Entry 6Z1P (electron microscopy, 3.70 A resolution); this record covers chains Ab and Ac of the 99 polymer chains in the assembly.

# Chain Ab
Molecule: LSU rRNA_2
From: Tetrahymena thermophila (strain SB210)
Sequence (2314 nucleotides; row label = number of the first residue in the row; note: 6 numbers in that range are skipped by the numbering (no residue carries them; nothing is unmodelled there); a row labelled like 1317A-1317G holds insertion residues (1317A, then the next letters in order)):
   279 UAGUAAAUUU CAAUAAGUUU UUGAAAUUGA AAAAUAGAGA UCUACCUCUA AAACUUGUAA
   339 AGUUUAAAUU CAAUAGAAAA CAGUACCGCG AGGGAAAGGU GAAAAGAUUU UAUAAUAUCU
   399 UAAAAGAACC UGAAAUUUAG UGCUAAAUAC AGUUAAAGCU UUAUUGUUUU AACGUACCUU
   459 UUGCAUAAUG GGCUAGCGAG UUUAUAUAAU UAGCGAGUAA UUUAAAUUUU AUAAAAUUAC
   519 GAAUCGAUAG AAUAAAUAGU UAAUUAUAUA AGACCCGAAG CUAAGUGAUC UAAUUAUGAU
   579 UAGAUUAAGG GUAUUUAUAC CUGAGGAUCG AACUCUUAAA UGUUGCAAAA UUUUGGGAUA
   639 AAUUGUAAUU AGGGGUGAAA GGCUUAUCAA ACUUAGUUAU AGCUGGUUUU CCACGAAACC
   699 UAUUUAAGUA GGGUGUUAUU UUUUAUAAUA AUUAGGUUUA AAUAACUAUA UCUAUAAUUA
   759 AUUUGUUAAU UAUAAAAUUA GUAUAUAAUA AUUAGUUAUU AUUAGAUAAU AACCAGACUA
   819 UUAGCGCUAA GGUUUAUAGU CAAGAGAGAA ACAGCUCAGA UUAAACAAUA AGGUCUUUAA
   879 AAAUAAAUAA UUAUGGAGAU UAUUUUUGUU AAUACUAAUA AGAUGUAGGC UUGGAAGCAG
   939 CCAUCAUUUU AAAAAAGCGU AAAAGCUUAA UAUUAGAUAA AUUAAUGUUA AAAAUUAAUU
   999 GAUACUUAAA UAAUCAUAGA UGAAGAGAGA AUAAUUUUUA UUUACCGAAU UGAUAAAUCG
  1059 AAAGAUGGUA GUGGAACGUU UUGUAUAAAA AAAUAAAAUU GUGAAAUUUU AUAUUUUAUC
  1119 AAUAUUGAUA AUGCUAGCAU GAGUAGUAGA CAUAAUGUGA GAAUCAUUAU CGCCUGAUAU
  1179 ACAAGGGUUA CUAAAUUUGA UAAUCUUAUU UAGUGUAAGU CGAUUUCUAA GAUAUAAAAG
  1239 UAUAUUGUUA UCAAUGAAUA UAAAAUAUAA AAUAUCUAAU AAACUACUUU UUAUAUUAUA
  1299 UAAAAUUUUU UAUAAUAUA
1317A-1317G UUUAAUA
  1324 GGUGGUUUAG UGACUGGAAA UGUUUAUAUU UUAUUAAAUC GUACUAACUC UAACACAAGU
  1384 GUUUAAGUAG AAUAUAUAAU GGCGAAGGAG UAAAAAGUAU UGAAGGAACU AGGCAAAAUA
  1444 ACCCUGUAAC UUUGGGAGAA AGGGGGCUUU UAAGCAACUG AAAAGAGAGA GUAGCGACUG
  1504 UUUAAUAAAA ACAUAAGAUU UUGCAAAAUU UAAAUAUGAU GUAUAAAAUC UGACACCUGC
  1564 CCGGUGCUGC AAGGUGAAUC UAUUUUAGUU AACGCUGAAA UAUUAAACCC CAGUAAACGG
  1624 CGGCCGUAAC CCUGACGGUC CUAAGGUAGC AAAAUUCCUU GGCGGGUAAG UUCCGUCCUG
  1684 CAUGAAUGGU GUAACGACUG CUCUGCUGUC UCCAAUACUU GCUCUACGAA AUUGAACUUU
  1744 CCGUGAAGAU GCGGCAAUAU UACAACUAGA CGGGAAGACC CUAUGCACCU UUACUGUUAU
  1804 CUGUAAUUAA UUUUUUUUUA UAUUUAACUA GACAAGUAGG AGGUUUAUAC UAAAAAUGGA
  1864 AAACUACUUG AAUAUAUUAA AAAAUUACAU AUAAAUAAAA UAAAUUUUAA UUAUUUUUGU
  1924 UAUUGAAAGA CAGUUUGACU GGGGCGGUCU CCUCCUAAAA AGUAACGGAG GAGUAUAAUA
  1984 AUUUGGGGUA UCUUAUUUUA AUUGAGAUCA AUAUUAGAAU GAAUAUACUA AAUUUGAUUA
  2044 GAGUACAAAC AAGUAUUCUA AGGAUAUAUG UCUGUCAUAU UGACCCGAUA UAAUUUAGUA
  2104 GAAAAUAUAU CGAUCAACGA AUAAAAGGUA CGCUAGGGAU AACAGGCUUA UGGGUUUUGA
  2164 GAGUUCUUAU UAAUAAACCC GUUUGGCACC UCGAUGUCGG CUCAUCACAU CCUGAUGGUG
  2224 GACAAUCUAU CAAGGGUCCG GCUGUUCGCC GGUUAAAGUG GUACGUGAGC UGGGUUUAAA
  2284 ACGUCGUGAG ACAGUUUGGU CCCUAUCUGU UGUAAUUACA AGAAAAUAAA UAAGAAUUAA
  2344 CUUUAGUACG AGAGGACUAG GAAAAUUUAA UCACUGGUUU GAAAAUUACU UUAAUAAAUA
  2404 AAAGUACGGU UUUUAAGCUA AAUUAAACAA GAUAAUUGCU GAAUUCUAUA UAAGCAAGAA
  2464 UCUAACUUAU AUUAUUUUCU AAUAAACUUU UUAAAGACUA UAUUAUUUAA GUAUAUUUAU
  2524 UAAGAGUCAU UAUAACUAAU AAAUAUAAAU AUACUAAAUG UUUAAUAAUC ACUACAGUUU
  2584 AGUUUUUA
Unresolved in the structure: 1317A-1317G, 1817-1885, 2591
Metal / ion sites: Mg2+ site 1: A284, U300; Mg2+ site 2 near A284 (its only coordinating residue here); Mg2+ site 3 near G317 (its only coordinating residue here); Mg2+ site 4: A318, G2101; Mg2+ site 5: A329 (shared with 1 residue of chain Aa); Mg2+ site 6 near C332 (its only coordinating residue here); Mg2+ site 7 near U352 (its only coordinating residue here); Mg2+ site 8 near G354 (its only coordinating residue here); Mg2+ site 9: G354, A357; Mg2+ site 10: U399, A402; Mg2+ site 11: U409, G410; Mg2+ site 12 near U453 (its only coordinating residue here); 160 more Mg2+ sites not listed

# Chain Ac
Protein: Ribosomal protein L2
From: Tetrahymena thermophila (strain SB210)
UniProt: Q951B6 (Q951B6_TETTH); numbering as in UniProt (aligned over 1-262)
Amino-acid sequence (262 residues; each row starts with the number of its first residue):
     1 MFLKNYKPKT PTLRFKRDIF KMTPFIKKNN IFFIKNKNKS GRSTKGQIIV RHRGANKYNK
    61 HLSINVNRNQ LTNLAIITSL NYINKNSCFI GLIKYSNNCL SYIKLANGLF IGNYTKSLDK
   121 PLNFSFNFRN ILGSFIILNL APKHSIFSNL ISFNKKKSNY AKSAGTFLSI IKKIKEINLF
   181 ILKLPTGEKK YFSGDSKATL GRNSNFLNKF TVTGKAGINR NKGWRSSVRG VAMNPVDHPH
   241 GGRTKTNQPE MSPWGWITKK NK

# Interface between chain Ab and chain Ac
Pairs across the interface (190; chain Ab residue first):
  A571(Ab) with Arg42(Ac), base contact; Arg225(Ac), hydrogen bond to the phosphate
  U572(Ab) with Ser40(Ac), hydrogen bond to the sugar; Arg42(Ac), sugar contact; Arg225(Ac), salt bridge to the phosphate
  U573(Ab) with Lys37(Ac), sugar contact; Asn38(Ac), phosphate contact; Ala55(Ac), phosphate contact
  A574(Ab) with Asn38(Ac), hydrogen bond to the phosphate
  U575(Ab) with Lys35(Ac), salt bridge to the phosphate
  A585(Ab) with Lys9(Ac), hydrogen bond to the sugar
  A586(Ab) with Lys7(Ac), phosphate contact
  A602(Ab) with Lys9(Ac), base contact; Leu13(Ac), base contact
  G603(Ab) with Lys9(Ac), base contact; Leu13(Ac), phosphate contact
  G604(Ab) with Thr10(Ac), hydrogen bond to the phosphate; Thr12(Ac), hydrogen bond to the phosphate; Leu13(Ac), phosphate contact; Lys215(Ac), salt bridge to the phosphate; Ala216(Ac), base contact; Gly217(Ac), base contact
  A639(Ab) with Lys215(Ac), salt bridge to the phosphate; Ala216(Ac), base contact; Gly217(Ac), sugar contact; Arg220(Ac), hydrogen bond to the base; Asn221(Ac), phosphate contact
  U648(Ab) with Lys45(Ac), sugar contact; Gln47(Ac), sugar contact
  A649(Ab) with Gln47(Ac), phosphate contact
  U654(Ab) with Gln47(Ac), phosphate contact; Ile48(Ac), hydrogen bond to the phosphate
  G655(Ab) with Ile48(Ac), phosphate contact; Arg225(Ac), salt bridge to the phosphate; Asp237(Ac), hydrogen bond to the base
  A656(Ab) with Arg225(Ac), salt bridge to the phosphate; Ser226(Ac), hydrogen bond to the sugar
  A657(Ab) with Val228(Ac), base contact; Ala232(Ac), sugar contact; Met233(Ac), base contact; Asp237(Ac), base contact
  A658(Ab) with Ala232(Ac), phosphate contact; Asn234(Ac), base contact
  G659(Ab) with Asn234(Ac), sugar contact; Val236(Ac), base contact
  A668(Ab) with Val236(Ac), base contact
  A1228(Ab) with Lys37(Ac), hydrogen bond to the phosphate
  G1229(Ab) with Lys37(Ac), salt bridge to the phosphate
  U1244(Ab) with Lys45(Ac), salt bridge to the phosphate
  A1336(Ab) with Pro24(Ac), phosphate contact
  C1337(Ab) with Thr23(Ac), hydrogen bond to the phosphate; Lys28(Ac), base contact
  U1338(Ab) with Lys21(Ac), base contact; Thr23(Ac), phosphate contact; Tyr58(Ac), stacking on the base; Lys60(Ac), hydrogen bond to the sugar; Tyr82(Ac), base contact; Asn84(Ac), base contact; Lys222(Ac), base contact
  G1339(Ab) with Lys28(Ac), hydrogen bond to the sugar; Asn29(Ac), hydrogen bond to the base; Phe33(Ac), stacking on the base; Tyr58(Ac), phosphate contact; Lys60(Ac), base contact; Asn81(Ac), hydrogen bond to the base
  G1340(Ab) with Lys28(Ac), hydrogen bond to the base
  A1341(Ab) with Lys35(Ac), hydrogen bond to the sugar
  A1342(Ab) with Asn30(Ac), phosphate contact; Phe33(Ac), phosphate contact
  U1455(Ab) with Arg14(Ac), hydrogen bond to the sugar
  G1457(Ab) with Lys7(Ac), salt bridge to the phosphate; Pro8(Ac), base contact; Lys9(Ac), sugar contact; Arg14(Ac), hydrogen bond to the base
  A1500(Ab) with Pro11(Ac), base contact
  C1501(Ab) with Pro11(Ac), base contact
  C1515(Ab) with Arg229(Ac), salt bridge to the phosphate
  A1516(Ab) with Ser226(Ac), sugar contact; Ser227(Ac), phosphate contact; Arg229(Ac), salt bridge to the phosphate
  U1517(Ab) with Ala216(Ac), sugar contact; Ser227(Ac), hydrogen bond to the phosphate
  A1518(Ab) with Thr213(Ac), hydrogen bond to the phosphate; Gly214(Ac), hydrogen bond to the sugar; Asn219(Ac), sugar contact
  A1519(Ab) with Thr213(Ac), hydrogen bond to the phosphate
  U1522(Ab) with Lys259(Ac), base contact; Lys262(Ac), sugar contact
  U1523(Ab) with Thr258(Ac), hydrogen bond to the sugar; Lys259(Ac), sugar contact; Lys260(Ac), hydrogen bond to the sugar
  U1524(Ab) with Lys260(Ac), sugar contact
  G1526(Ab) with Asn159(Ac), base contact; Tyr160(Ac), base contact; Leu184(Ac), base contact; Pro185(Ac), base contact; Thr186(Ac), hydrogen bond to the base; Glu188(Ac), hydrogen bond to the sugar; Lys190(Ac), hydrogen bond to the sugar
  C1527(Ab) with Asn159(Ac), sugar contact
  A1528(Ab) with Lys155(Ac), salt bridge to the phosphate; Asn159(Ac), phosphate contact
  A1531(Ab) with Val50(Ac), base contact; Trp256(Ac), sugar contact
  U1532(Ab) with Ile49(Ac), hydrogen bond to the sugar; Trp254(Ac), hydrogen bond to the phosphate
  U1533(Ab) with Trp254(Ac), hydrogen bond to the phosphate
  A1539(Ab) with Ser43(Ac), sugar contact; Thr44(Ac), phosphate contact
  U1540(Ab) with Lys39(Ac), salt bridge to the phosphate; Thr44(Ac), phosphate contact
  G1541(Ab) with Lys39(Ac), phosphate contact
  A1542(Ab) with Arg53(Ac), salt bridge to the phosphate; Lys85(Ac), salt bridge to the phosphate
  U1543(Ab) with His61(Ac), base contact
  G1544(Ab) with Lys85(Ac), sugar contact
  U1545(Ab) with Asn86(Ac), hydrogen bond to the phosphate; Asn159(Ac), hydrogen bond to the base; Tyr160(Ac), sugar contact; Ala161(Ac), hydrogen bond to the sugar; Lys162(Ac), phosphate contact; Ser163(Ac), phosphate contact
  A1546(Ab) with Ala161(Ac), hydrogen bond to the phosphate; Lys162(Ac), phosphate contact; Ser163(Ac), hydrogen bond to the phosphate; Thr166(Ac), phosphate contact; Pro185(Ac), sugar contact; Thr186(Ac), base contact
  U1547(Ab) with Ala164(Ac), hydrogen bond to the sugar; Gly165(Ac), base contact; Asn205(Ac), base contact; Phe206(Ac), base contact
  A1549(Ab) with Arg53(Ac), hydrogen bond to the phosphate; Lys85(Ac), salt bridge to the phosphate; Trp224(Ac), phosphate contact
  A1550(Ab) with Arg53(Ac), salt bridge to the phosphate; Trp224(Ac), phosphate contact
  A1551(Ab) with Arg51(Ac), salt bridge to the phosphate; His52(Ac), salt bridge to the phosphate; Ser252(Ac), hydrogen bond to the sugar; Pro253(Ac), phosphate contact; Thr258(Ac), sugar contact
  U1552(Ab) with Arg51(Ac), salt bridge to the phosphate; His238(Ac), salt bridge to the phosphate; Glu250(Ac), hydrogen bond to the sugar; Met251(Ac), sugar contact; Pro253(Ac), phosphate contact
  C1553(Ab) with Arg229(Ac), phosphate contact; Gly230(Ac), hydrogen bond to the phosphate; Val231(Ac), hydrogen bond to the phosphate; His240(Ac), phosphate contact; Glu250(Ac), sugar contact
  U1554(Ab) with Arg229(Ac), salt bridge to the phosphate
  G1555(Ab) with Arg229(Ac), hydrogen bond to the base
  A1556(Ab) with Phe15(Ac), base contact
  C1557(Ab) with Phe15(Ac), sugar contact
  U1568(Ab) with Gln248(Ac), hydrogen bond to the base
  G1569(Ab) with Gln248(Ac), sugar contact; Lys262(Ac), base contact
  C1570(Ab) with Lys259(Ac), sugar contact; Lys260(Ac), sugar contact; Asn261(Ac), base contact; Lys262(Ac), hydrogen bond to the base
  U1571(Ab) with Asn261(Ac), hydrogen bond to the sugar
  U1617(Ab) with Asn261(Ac), hydrogen bond to the sugar
  A1618(Ab) with Lys262(Ac), sugar contact
  A1620(Ab) with Lys259(Ac), salt bridge to the phosphate; Lys262(Ac), sugar contact
  C1621(Ab) with Thr246(Ac), phosphate contact; Gln248(Ac), hydrogen bond to the base
  G1622(Ab) with Thr246(Ac), phosphate contact
  U1690(Ab) with Lys245(Ac), base contact; Thr246(Ac), base contact
  A1696(Ab) with Arg14(Ac), base contact
  C1792(Ab) with Pro235(Ac), sugar contact; Val236(Ac), sugar contact
  U1793(Ab) with Pro235(Ac), phosphate contact
  A1896(Ab) with Asn154(Ac), base contact; Lys155(Ac), sugar contact
  A1897(Ab) with Phe153(Ac), sugar contact
  A1916(Ab) with Asn154(Ac), hydrogen bond to the base
  U1917(Ab) with Asn154(Ac), hydrogen bond to the sugar
  A2284(Ab) with Lys245(Ac), salt bridge to the phosphate
  G2289(Ab) with Thr244(Ac), base contact
  G2291(Ab) with Thr244(Ac), hydrogen bond to the phosphate
  A2292(Ab) with Arg243(Ac), phosphate contact; Thr244(Ac), hydrogen bond to the phosphate
  G2293(Ab) with Gly242(Ac), phosphate contact; Arg243(Ac), hydrogen bond to the phosphate
  A2294(Ab) with Arg243(Ac), salt bridge to the phosphate
Also at the interface, not in a pair above, chain Ab (100 interface residues in all): G587, A605, A640, U647, U1243, G1245, U1456, A1548, G1616, A1931, A1933
Also at the interface, not in a pair above, chain Ac (119 interface residues in all): Lys16, Asn36, Gly46, Gly54, Asn59, Leu62, Tyr102, Lys104, Lys156, Lys157, Ser158, Lys209, Val212, Pro239, Gly241, Pro249, Gly255, Ile257

# Overview
100 residues of chain Ab face 119 of chain Ac across their interface, with 54 hydrogen bonds, 25 salt bridges
and 2 aromatic stacking contacts. Among the polar pairs are A639(Ab)-Arg220(Ac), G655(Ab)-Asp237(Ac) and
G1339(Ab)-Asn29(Ac). The Mg2+ site 1 is built by A284(Ab) and U300(Ab).
Here chain Ab is LSU rRNA_2 and chain Ac is Ribosomal protein L2, both from Tetrahymena thermophila (strain
SB210). Entry 6Z1P (Structure of the mitochondrial ribosome from Tetrahymena thermophila) was determined by
electron microscopy.
